6L5R - chain A; structure by X-ray diffraction, 2.89 A resolution.

# Chain A
Protein: GgCGT
Source organism: Glycyrrhiza glabra
Sequence (474 residues; row label = number of the first residue in the row; numbers below 1 keep their minus sign (Gly-1 is residue -1)):
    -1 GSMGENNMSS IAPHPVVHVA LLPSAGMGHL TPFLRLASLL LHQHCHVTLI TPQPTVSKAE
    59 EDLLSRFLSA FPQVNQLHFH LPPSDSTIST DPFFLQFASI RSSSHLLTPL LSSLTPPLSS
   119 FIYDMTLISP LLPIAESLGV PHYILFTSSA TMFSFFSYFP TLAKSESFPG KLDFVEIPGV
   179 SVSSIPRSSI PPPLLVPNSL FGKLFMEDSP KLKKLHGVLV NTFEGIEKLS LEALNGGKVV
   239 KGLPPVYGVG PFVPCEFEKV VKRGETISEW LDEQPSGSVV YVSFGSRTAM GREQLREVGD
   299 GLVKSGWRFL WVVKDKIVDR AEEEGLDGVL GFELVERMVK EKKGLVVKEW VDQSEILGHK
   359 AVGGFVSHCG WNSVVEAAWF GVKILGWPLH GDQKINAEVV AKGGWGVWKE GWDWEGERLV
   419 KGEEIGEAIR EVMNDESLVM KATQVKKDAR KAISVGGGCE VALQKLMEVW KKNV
Not modelled in the structure: -1 to 11, 81-87, 259-262, 470-472
Small-molecule neighbours:
  - G50 (3-(4-hydroxyphenyl)-1-(2,4,6-trihydroxyphenyl)propan-1-one): Phe92, Met123, Thr124, Phe144, Met150, Phe154, Pro189, Phe199, Leu202, Phe203, Asp206, His388, Gly389, Asp390
  - UDP (uridine-5'-diphosphate): Met25, Gly26, Thr29, Arg33, Ser281, Gly283, Ser284, Arg285, Thr286, Val310, Glu347, Trp348, Val349, Asp350, Gln351, His366, Gly368, Trp369, Asn370, Ser371, Glu374, Gln391

# Overview
Bound to chain A: UDP and compound G50.
Chain A is GgCGT (Glycyrrhiza glabra); the structure, crystal structure of GgCGT in complex with UDP-Glu, was
determined by X-ray diffraction together with 6L5P, 6L5Q, 6L5S and 6L7H from the same study.
